Entry 8RVQ (electron microscopy, 2.02 A resolution); this record covers chains F and G of the 28 polymer chains in the assembly.

== Chain F ==
Protein: Proteasome subunit alpha type-6
Organism: Saccharomyces cerevisiae
UniProtKB: P40302 (PSA6_YEAST); residues 1-234 here = UniProt positions 1-234
Amino-acid sequence (234 residues; row label = number of the first residue in the row):
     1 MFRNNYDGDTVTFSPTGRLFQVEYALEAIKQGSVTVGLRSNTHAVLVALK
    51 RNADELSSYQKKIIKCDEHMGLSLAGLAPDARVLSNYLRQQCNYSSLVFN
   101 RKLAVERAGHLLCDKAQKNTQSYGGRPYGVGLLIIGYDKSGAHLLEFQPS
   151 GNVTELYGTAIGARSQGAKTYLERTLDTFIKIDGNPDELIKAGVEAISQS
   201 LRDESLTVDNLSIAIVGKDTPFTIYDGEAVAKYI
Unresolved in the structure: 1-3
Swiss-Prot annotation at these positions:
  - modified residue: Ser14 (Phosphoserine)
  - cross-link: Lys191 (Glycyl lysine isopeptide (Lys-Gly) (interchain with G-Cter in ubiquitin))

== Chain G ==
Protein: Probable proteasome subunit alpha type-7
Organism: Saccharomyces cerevisiae
UniProtKB: P21242 (PSA7_YEAST); residue numbers follow UniProt; this construct covers 1-288
Amino-acid sequence (288 residues; row label = number of the first residue in the row):
     1 MTSIGTGYDLSNSVFSPDGRNFQVEYAVKAVENGTTSIGIKCNDGVVFAV
    51 EKLITSKLLVPQKNVKIQVVDRHIGCVYSGLIPDGRHLVNRGREEAASFK
   101 KLYKTPIPIPAFADRLGQYVQAHTLYNSVRPFGVSTIFGGVDKNGAHLYM
   151 LEPSGSYWGYKGAATGKGRQSAKAELEKLVDHHPEGLSAREAVKQAAKII
   201 YLAHEDNKEKDFELEISWCSLSETNGLHKFVKGDLLQEAIDFAQKEINGD
   251 DDEDEDDSDNVMSSDDENAPVATNANATTDQEGDIHLE
Unresolved in the structure: 1-5, 246-288
Swiss-Prot annotation at these positions:
  - modified residue: Thr2 (N-acetylthreonine)

== Chain F / chain G interface ==
Contacting residue pairs (53; chain F residue first):
  Tyr6(F) - Leu10(G)  hydrophobic
  Thr10(F) - Arg130(G)
  Val11(F) - Asn12(G)  hydrogen bond (backbone-side chain)
  Val11(F) - Arg130(G)
  Thr12(F) - Gln23(G)
  Phe13(F) - Gln23(G)  hydrogen bond (backbone-side chain)
  Phe13(F) - Tyr26(G)  hydrophobic
  Phe13(F) - Ala27(G)  hydrophobic
  Phe13(F) - Ala30(G)  hydrophobic
  Phe13(F) - Arg130(G)
  Phe13(F) - Pro131(G)
  Ser14(F) - Tyr26(G)
  Pro15(F) - Tyr26(G)  hydrophobic
  Pro15(F) - Lys29(G)
  Thr16(F) - Lys29(G)
  Thr16(F) - Asn33(G)
  Gly17(F) - Tyr26(G)
  Gly17(F) - Ala30(G)
  Leu19(F) - Arg130(G)
  Arg39(F) - Val60(G)
  His110(F) - Arg86(G)  hydrogen bond (backbone-side chain)
  Cys113(F) - Arg86(G)  hydrogen bond
  Asp114(F) - Arg86(G)  salt bridge
  Asp114(F) - Asn90(G)  hydrogen bond
  Gln117(F) - Pro83(G)
  Gln117(F) - Asp84(G)  hydrogen bond
  Gln117(F) - His87(G)  hydrogen bond
  Thr120(F) - Arg130(G)  hydrogen bond (backbone-side chain)
  Gln121(F) - His123(G)
  Gln121(F) - Val129(G)
  Gln121(F) - Arg130(G)  hydrogen bond (side chain-backbone)
  Gln121(F) - Phe132(G)
  Ser122(F) - Ser128(G)
  Tyr123(F) - Ser128(G)  hydrogen bond (backbone-backbone)
  Ser150(F) - Pro83(G)
  Gly151(F) - Pro83(G)
  Asn152(F) - Pro83(G)
  Thr154(F) - Asn64(G)
  Glu155(F) - Leu59(G)
  Glu155(F) - Val60(G)  hydrogen bond (backbone-backbone)
  Glu155(F) - Lys63(G)
  Glu155(F) - Asn64(G)  hydrogen bond (backbone-side chain)
  Leu156(F) - Leu58(G)
  Leu156(F) - Leu59(G)  hydrophobic
  Leu156(F) - Val60(G)
  Tyr157(F) - Leu58(G)  hydrogen bond (backbone-backbone)
  Tyr157(F) - Val60(G)
  Tyr157(F) - Pro61(G)
  Gly158(F) - Leu58(G)
  Leu172(F) - Leu58(G)
  Glu173(F) - Lys57(G)
  Glu173(F) - Leu58(G)
  Leu176(F) - Leu58(G)  hydrophobic
Interface residues without a listed pair, chain F (34 interface residues in all): Asn5, Val153, Lys169, Phe179
Interface residues without a listed pair, chain G (32 interface residues in all): Asp9, Ser56, Leu81, Ile82, Asn127, Gly133

== In short ==
34 residues of chain F and 32 residues of chain G are in contact, with 13 hydrogen bonds and 1 salt bridge.
Polar contacts include Asp114(F)-Arg86(G), Val11(F)-Asn12(G) and Phe13(F)-Gln23(G).
Chain F is Proteasome subunit alpha type-6 and chain G is Probable proteasome subunit alpha type-7, both from
Saccharomyces cerevisiae; the structure, 20S proteasome from pre1-1, was determined by electron microscopy,
deposited together with 8RVL, 8RVO, 8RVP and 9GBK.
